Entry 3I9K (X-ray diffraction, 1.83 A resolution); this record covers chains A and B.

# Chain A (and B)
Name: ADP-ribosyl cyclase
Organism: Aplysia californica
Notes: EC 3.2.2.5; chain B of this document is another copy of the same molecule, construct and numbering; everything in this record applies to it too
Reference sequence: P29241 (NADA_APLCA); residues 1-258 here correspond to UniProt positions 25-282 (UniProt number = residue number + 24)
Chain sequence (258 residues; numbered 1 to 258; the number before each row is that of its first residue):
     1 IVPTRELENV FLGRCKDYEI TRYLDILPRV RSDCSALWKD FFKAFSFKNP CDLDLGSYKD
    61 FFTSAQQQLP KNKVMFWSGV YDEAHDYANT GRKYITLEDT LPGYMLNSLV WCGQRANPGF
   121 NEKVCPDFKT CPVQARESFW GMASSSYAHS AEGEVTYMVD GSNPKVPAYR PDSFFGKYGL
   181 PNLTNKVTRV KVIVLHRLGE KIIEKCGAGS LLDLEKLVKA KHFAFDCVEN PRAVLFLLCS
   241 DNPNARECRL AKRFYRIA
Unresolved in the structure: 252-258
Cystine bridges: Cys-15/Cys-34, Cys-51/Cys-131, Cys-112/Cys-125, Cys-206/Cys-227, Cys-239/Cys-248
Construct notes: engineered mutation Gly-179 (Glu203 in P29241)
From the paper describing this entry:
  - binding site for the ligand NAD: Ser-78, Glu-98, Asn-107, Trp-140, Arg-170, Phe-174, Phe-175
  - mutagenesis - F174G: increased catalytic activity on NAD
  - specificity-determining residues: Phe-174

# How chain A and chain B interact
Pairs across the interface (53; chain A residue first):
  Arg-5(A) with Ile-20(B)
  Glu-6(A) with Lys-16(B), salt bridge
  Asn-9(A) with Lys-16(B)
  Val-10(A) with Lys-16(B); Ile-20(B), hydrophobic; Thr-21(B)
  Gly-13(A) with Gly-13(B)
  Arg-14(A) with Asp-17(B), salt bridge; Thr-21(B), hydrogen bond; Arg-22(B)
  Lys-16(A) with Glu-6(B), salt bridge; Asn-9(B)
  Asp-17(A) with Arg-14(B), salt bridge
  Ile-20(A) with Arg-5(B); Val-10(B), hydrophobic
  Thr-21(A) with Val-10(B); Arg-14(B), hydrogen bond; Leu-109(B)
  Arg-22(A) with Arg-14(B); Tyr-104(B)
  Tyr-104(A) with Arg-22(B)
  Leu-109(A) with Thr-21(B)
  Arg-232(A) with Pro-243(B), hydrogen bond (side chain-backbone); Cys-248(B)
  Ala-233(A) with Ser-240(B), hydrogen bond (backbone-side chain)
  Leu-235(A) with Leu-250(B), hydrophobic
  Phe-236(A) with Phe-236(B); Cys-239(B), hydrophobic; Ser-240(B); Cys-248(B); Leu-250(B), hydrophobic
  Cys-239(A) with Phe-236(B)
  Ser-240(A) with Ala-233(B), hydrogen bond (side chain-backbone); Phe-236(B); Leu-237(B)
  Pro-243(A) with Arg-232(B), hydrogen bond (backbone-side chain); Phe-236(B), hydrophobic
  Asn-244(A) with Arg-232(B)
  Cys-248(A) with Arg-232(B), hydrogen bond (backbone-side chain); Phe-236(B); Leu-250(B)
  Arg-249(A) with Leu-250(B); Ala-251(B), hydrogen bond (backbone-backbone)
  Leu-250(A) with Arg-232(B); Leu-235(B), hydrophobic; Phe-236(B), hydrophobic; Cys-248(B); Arg-249(B); Leu-250(B), hydrophobic; Ala-251(B)
  Ala-251(A) with Arg-249(B), hydrogen bond (backbone-backbone); Leu-250(B); Ala-251(B)
Other interface residues (no listed pair), chain A (32 interface residues in all): Thr-4, Glu-19, Asp-86, Asn-89, Arg-92, Lys-93, Leu-237
Other interface residues (no listed pair), chain B (32 interface residues in all): Thr-4, Asp-82, Asp-86, Asn-89, Asp-241, Asn-244, Glu-247

# Overview
The chain A/chain B interface involves 32 residues from each chain, with 9 hydrogen bonds and 4 salt bridges.
Among the polar pairs are Glu-6(A)/Lys-16(B), Arg-14(A)/Asp-17(B) and Arg-14(A)/Thr-21(B). From the paper: a
binding site for the ligand NAD at Ser-78(A), Glu-98(A) and Asn-107(A) among others; F174G of chain A
increases catalytic activity on NAD.
Chain A and chain B are both ADP-ribosyl cyclase (Aplysia californica); the structure, Crystal structure of
ADP ribosyl cyclase complexed with substrate NAD, was determined by X-ray diffraction together with 3I9J,
3I9L, 3I9M and 3I9N from the same study.
